7XJL - chains B and F of the 6 polymer chains in the assembly; structure by electron microscopy, 3.50 A resolution.

Chain B:
Molecule: Guanine nucleotide-binding protein G(q) subunit alpha
Organism: Homo sapiens
Amino-acid sequence (248 residues; each row starts with the number of its first residue; numbers below 1 keep their minus sign (Gly-1 is residue -1)):
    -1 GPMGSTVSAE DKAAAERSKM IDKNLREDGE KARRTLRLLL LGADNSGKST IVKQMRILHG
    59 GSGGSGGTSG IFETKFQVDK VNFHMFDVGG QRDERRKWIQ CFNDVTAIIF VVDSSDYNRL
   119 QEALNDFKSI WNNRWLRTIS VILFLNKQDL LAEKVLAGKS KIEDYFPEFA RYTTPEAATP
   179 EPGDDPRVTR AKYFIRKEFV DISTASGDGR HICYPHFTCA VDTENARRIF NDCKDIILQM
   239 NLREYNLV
Not modelled in the structure: -1 to 4, 55-67, 88-90

Chain F:
Molecule: Galanin receptor type 2
Organism: Homo sapiens
UniProt: O43603 (GALR2_HUMAN); residues 1-314 here = UniProt positions 1-314
Amino-acid sequence (332 residues; each row starts with the number of its first residue; numbers below 1 keep their minus sign (Asp-9 is residue -9)):
    -9 DYKDDDDKGS MNVSGCPGAG NASQAGGGGG WHPEAVIVPL LFALIFLVGT VGNTLVLAVL
    51 LRGGQAVSTT NLFILNLGVA DLCFILCCVP FQATIYTLDG WVFGSLLCKA VHFLIFLTMH
   111 ASSFTLAAVS LDRYLAIRYP LHSRELRTPR NALAAIGLIW GLSLLFSGPY LSYYQQSQLA
   171 NLTVCHPAWS APRRRAMDIC TFVFSYLLPV LVLGLTYART LRYLWRAVDP VAAGSGARRA
   231 KRKVTRMILI VAALFCLCWM PHHALILCVW FGQFPLTRAT YALRILSHLV SYANSCVNPI
   291 VYALVSKHFR KGFRTICAGL LGRAGSLEVL FQ
Not modelled in the structure: -9 to 22, 217-223, 308-322
Differences from the reference sequence: expression tag (-9 to 0, 315-322); conflict Gln165 (Arg in O43603)
Cystine bridges: Cys98-Cys175
UniProt features mapped onto this chain:
  - glycosylation (N-linked (GlcNAc...) asparagine): Asn2, Asn11
What the authors report for this chain:
  - mutagenesis - Q263A: unchanged signaling

Interface between chain B and chain F:
Pairs across the interface (32; chain B residue first):
  Arg32(B) with Arg134(F), hydrogen bond (backbone-side chain)
  Leu34(B) with Leu131(F), hydrophobic
  Asp77(B) with His132(F)
  Phe228(B) with Leu131(F), hydrophobic
  Lys232(B) with Pro130(F); Leu131(F)
  Ile235(B) with Pro130(F); Leu131(F), hydrophobic
  Leu236(B) with Ile127(F); Pro130(F)
  Asn239(B) with Ala126(F), hydrogen bond (side chain-backbone); Arg137(F)
  Leu240(B) with Ile127(F), hydrophobic; Val234(F), hydrophobic
  Glu242(B) with Thr60(F)
  Tyr243(B) with Thr60(F), hydrogen bond; Asp122(F), hydrogen bond; Arg123(F), hydrogen bond (backbone-side chain); Ala126(F); Arg137(F), hydrogen bond
  Asn244(B) with Tyr292(F), hydrogen bond (side chain-backbone); Ala293(F); Ser296(F); Phe299(F)
  Leu245(B) with Arg123(F); Lys233(F), hydrogen bond (backbone-side chain); Val234(F), hydrophobic; Met237(F), hydrophobic
  Val246(B) with Ala230(F); Lys233(F); Val234(F), hydrophobic; Ser296(F), hydrogen bond (backbone-side chain)
Also at the interface, not in a pair above, chain B (16 interface residues in all): Val79, Arg241
Also at the interface, not in a pair above, chain F (23 interface residues in all): Ser58, Asn61, Glu135, Val295, His298

Summary:
16 residues of chain B and 23 residues of chain F are in contact, with 9 hydrogen bonds. Among the polar pairs
are Arg32(B)-Arg134(F), Asn239(B)-Ala126(F) and Tyr243(B)-Thr60(F). From the paper: Q263A of chain F leaves
signaling unchanged.
Here chain B is Guanine nucleotide-binding protein G(q) subunit alpha and chain F is Galanin receptor type 2,
both from Homo sapiens. Entry 7XJL (Cryo-EM structure of the spexin-bound GALR2-miniGq complex) was determined
by electron microscopy (same publication as 7XJJ and 7XJK).
